Entry 8HN4 (X-ray diffraction, 2.85 A resolution); this record covers chains A and B of the 3 polymer chains in the assembly.

Chain A:
Name: MHC class I antigen
From: Homo sapiens
UniProtKB: F6IR24 (F6IR24_HUMAN); residue numbers follow UniProt; this construct covers 25-300
Sequence (308 residues; each row starts with the number of its first residue):
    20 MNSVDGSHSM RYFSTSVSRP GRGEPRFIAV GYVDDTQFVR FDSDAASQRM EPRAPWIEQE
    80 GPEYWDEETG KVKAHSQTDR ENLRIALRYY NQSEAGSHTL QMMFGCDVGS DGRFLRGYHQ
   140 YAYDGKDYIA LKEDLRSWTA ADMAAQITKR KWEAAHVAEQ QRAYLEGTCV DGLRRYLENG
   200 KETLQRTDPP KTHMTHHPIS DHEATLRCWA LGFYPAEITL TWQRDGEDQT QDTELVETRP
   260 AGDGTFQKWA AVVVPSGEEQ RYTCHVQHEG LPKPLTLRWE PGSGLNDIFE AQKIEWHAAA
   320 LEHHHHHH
Disordered / not traced: 20-25, 300-327
Disulfide bonds: Cys-125/Cys-188, Cys-227/Cys-283
Sequence notes: initiating methionine (20); expression tag (21-24, 301-327)

Chain B:
Name: Beta-2-microglobulin
From: Homo sapiens
UniProtKB: P61769 (B2MG_HUMAN); residues 1-99 here correspond to UniProt positions 21-119 (UniProt number = residue number + 20)
Sequence (100 residues; row label = number of the first residue in the row; numbering starts at 0):
     0 MIQRTPKIQV YSRHPAENGK SNFLNCYVSG FHPSDIEVDL LKNGERIEKV EHSDLSFSKD
    60 WSFYLLYYTE FTPTEKDEYA CRVNHVTLSQ PKIVKWDRDM
Disulfide bonds: Cys-25/Cys-80
Sequence notes: initiating methionine (0)

Interface between chain A and chain B:
Pairs across the interface (62; chain A residue first):
  Phe-32(A) / Ser-55(B)
  Phe-32(A) / Phe-56(B)
  Phe-32(A) / Lys-58(B)
  Ser-33(A) / Phe-56(B)
  Thr-34(A) / Phe-56(B)
  Thr-34(A) / Phe-62(B)
  Val-36(A) / Ser-33(B)
  Arg-41(A) / Asp-34(B)  salt bridge
  Ile-47(A) / Leu-54(B)
  Val-49(A) / Asp-53(B)
  Val-49(A) / Leu-54(B)
  Val-49(A) / Ser-55(B)
  Tyr-51(A) / Ser-55(B)
  Tyr-51(A) / Tyr-63(B)
  Gln-56(A) / Asp-53(B)  hydrogen bond
  Arg-59(A) / Asp-53(B)  salt bridge
  Arg-72(A) / Asp-53(B)  salt bridge
  His-117(A) / Met-0(B)
  Gln-120(A) / His-31(B)  hydrogen bond
  Gln-120(A) / Phe-56(B)
  Gln-120(A) / Trp-60(B)  hydrogen bond (side chain-backbone)
  Gln-120(A) / Phe-62(B)
  Met-121(A) / Phe-56(B)
  Met-122(A) / Phe-56(B)  hydrophobic
  Met-122(A) / Lys-58(B)
  Gln-139(A) / Trp-60(B)
  Tyr-140(A) / Trp-60(B)
  Ala-141(A) / Trp-60(B)  hydrophobic
  Asp-143(A) / Met-0(B)
  Asp-143(A) / Ile-1(B)  hydrogen bond (backbone-backbone)
  Asp-143(A) / His-31(B)
  Gly-144(A) / Ile-1(B)
  Gly-144(A) / His-31(B)
  Lys-145(A) / Met-0(B)
  Lys-145(A) / Ile-1(B)
  Asp-146(A) / Trp-60(B)  hydrogen bond
  Thr-214(A) / Asp-98(B)  hydrogen bond
  His-216(A) / Asp-98(B)  salt bridge
  Arg-226(A) / Asp-98(B)  salt bridge
  Arg-226(A) / Met-99(B)  hydrogen bond (side chain-backbone)
  Trp-228(A) / Asp-98(B)  hydrogen bond
  Leu-230(A) / Pro-14(B)  hydrophobic
  Val-255(A) / Gln-8(B)
  Glu-256(A) / Lys-6(B)  salt bridge
  Glu-256(A) / Gln-8(B)  hydrogen bond (backbone-side chain)
  Glu-256(A) / Ser-28(B)  hydrogen bond
  Arg-258(A) / Gln-8(B)  hydrogen bond
  Arg-258(A) / Tyr-10(B)
  Arg-258(A) / Met-99(B)  hydrogen bond
  Pro-259(A) / Tyr-10(B)  hydrogen bond (backbone-side chain)
  Pro-259(A) / Asn-24(B)  hydrogen bond (backbone-side chain)
  Pro-259(A) / Tyr-26(B)
  Pro-259(A) / Leu-65(B)  hydrophobic
  Ala-260(A) / Arg-12(B)
  Ala-260(A) / Asn-24(B)  hydrogen bond (backbone-side chain)
  Gly-261(A) / Arg-12(B)
  Asp-262(A) / Arg-12(B)
  Asp-262(A) / His-13(B)
  Gln-266(A) / Tyr-10(B)
  Gln-266(A) / Ser-11(B)  hydrogen bond (side chain-backbone)
  Gln-266(A) / Arg-12(B)  hydrogen bond (side chain-backbone)
  Trp-268(A) / Met-99(B)  hydrogen bond
Also at the interface, not in a pair above, chain A (40 interface residues in all): Arg-30, Ser-116, Thr-118, Thr-257
Also at the interface, not in a pair above, chain B (29 interface residues in all): Pro-32, Ser-57, Arg-97

In short:
Chain A and chain B form an interface of 40 and 29 residues respectively, with 18 hydrogen bonds and 6 salt
bridges. Polar pairs include Arg-41(A)/Asp-34(B), Arg-59(A)/Asp-53(B) and Arg-72(A)/Asp-53(B).
Chain A is MHC class I antigen and chain B is Beta-2-microglobulin, both from Homo sapiens; the structure,
Complex structure of HLA2402 with recognizing SARS-CoV-2 epitope QYIKWPWYI, was determined by X-ray
diffraction.
